Entry 6QNX (X-ray diffraction, 2.70 A resolution); this record covers chains B and C of the 3 polymer chains in the assembly.

== Chain B ==
Protein: 64-kDa C-terminal product
Source organism: Homo sapiens
Reference sequence: O60216 (RAD21_HUMAN); residues 281-420 here = UniProt positions 281-420
Chain sequence (140 residues; each row starts with the number of its first residue):
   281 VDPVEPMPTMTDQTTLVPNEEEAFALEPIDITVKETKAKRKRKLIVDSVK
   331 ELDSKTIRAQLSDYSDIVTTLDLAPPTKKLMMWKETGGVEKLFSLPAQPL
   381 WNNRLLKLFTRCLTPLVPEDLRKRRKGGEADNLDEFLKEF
Disordered / not traced: 281-320, 395-420
Curated features (UniProtKB/Swiss-Prot):
  - modified residue: T394 (Phosphothreonine)
  - cross-link: K418 (Glycyl lysine isopeptide (Lys-Gly) (interchain with G-Cter in SUMO2))
  - natural variant: P376 (P376R: In CDLS4)
  - mutagenesis: D282 (D282E: No effect on cleavage by caspase-3 or caspase-7)

== Chain C ==
Protein: Transcriptional repressor CTCF
Reference sequence: P49711 (CTCF_HUMAN); residues 222-231 here = UniProt positions 222-231
Chain sequence (10 residues; numbered 222 to 231; the number before each row is that of its first residue):
   222 DVSVYDFEEE
Disordered / not traced: 222
From the paper describing this entry:
  - mutagenesis - Y226A, Y226A/F228A, F228A: abolished binding to SA2-SCC1
  - mutagenesis - Y226A/F228A: decreased localization to cohesin localization to CTCF sites
  - specificity-determining residues: E229, E230 (proposed by the authors, not directly observed)

== Interface between chain B and chain C ==
Pairs across the interface (7; chain B residue first):
  S334(B) with F228(C); E230(C), hydrogen bond (side chain-backbone); E231(C), hydrogen bond
  I337(B) with F228(C), hydrophobic
  R338(B) with F228(C), hydrogen bond (side chain-backbone); E229(C), salt bridge
  L341(B) with F228(C), hydrophobic
From the paper, about this interface:
  - pairs named by the authors: S334(B)-F228(C), I337(B)-F228(C), L341(B)-F228(C)
  - interface residues, chain B: R338(B)
  - hot spots on chain B (mutagenesis) - I337A/L341A: abolished binding to Transcriptional repressor CTCF (chain C)

== Overview ==
Chain B and chain C each contribute 4 residues to their interface; the contacts include 3 hydrogen bonds and 1
salt bridge. Polar pairs include R338(B)-E229(C), S334(B)-E230(C) and S334(B)-E231(C). The authors report
contacts between S334(B) and F228(C), I337(B) and F228(C) and L341(B) and F228(C). The paper reports that
Y226A, Y226A/F228A and F228A of chain C abolish binding to SA2-SCC1; the interface residue R338(B).
Here chain B is 64-kDa C-terminal product (Homo sapiens) and chain C is Transcriptional repressor CTCF. Entry
6QNX (Structure of the SA2/SCC1/CTCF complex) was determined by X-ray diffraction.
